7NKK - chains H and L of the 12 polymer chains in the assembly; structure by electron microscopy, 3.60 A resolution.

# Chain H
Protein: ATP synthase epsilon chain
Source organism: Mycobacterium smegmatis (strain ATCC 700084 / mc(2)155)
UniProt: A0R1Z9 (ATPE_MYCS2); residues 1-121 here = UniProt positions 1-121
Chain sequence (121 residues; numbered 1 to 121; the number before each row is that of its first residue):
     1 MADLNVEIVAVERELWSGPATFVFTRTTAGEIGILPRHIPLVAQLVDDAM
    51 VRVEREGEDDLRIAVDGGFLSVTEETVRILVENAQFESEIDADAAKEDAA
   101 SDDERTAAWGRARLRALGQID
Unresolved in the structure: 1-2, 121

# Chain L
Protein: ATP synthase subunit c
Source organism: Mycolicibacterium smegmatis (strain ATCC 700084 / mc(2)155)
UniProt: A0R205 (A0R205_MYCS2); residues 1-86 here = UniProt positions 1-86
Chain sequence (86 residues; each row starts with the number of its first residue):
     1 MDLDPNAIITAGALIGGGLIMGGGAIGAGIGDGIAGNALISGIARQPEAQ
    51 GRLFTPFFITVGLVEAAYFINLAFMALFVFATPGLQ
Unresolved in the structure: 1

# Chain H / chain L interface
Contacting residue pairs (10; chain H residue first):
  F22(H) - Q46(L)
  F22(H) - E48(L)
  F24(H) - Q46(L)
  A29(H) - R45(L)
  G30(H) - R45(L)  hydrogen bond (backbone-side chain)
  E31(H) - R45(L)  hydrogen bond (backbone-side chain)
  I32(H) - R45(L)
  I32(H) - Q46(L)
  G33(H) - R45(L)  hydrogen bond (backbone-backbone)
  G33(H) - Q46(L)  hydrogen bond (backbone-side chain)
Other interface residues (no listed pair), chain H (9 interface residues in all): T27, L35
Other interface residues (no listed pair), chain L (5 interface residues in all): P47, R52

# In short
Chain H and chain L form an interface of 9 and 5 residues respectively, with 4 hydrogen bonds. Polar contacts
include G30(H)-R45(L), E31(H)-R45(L) and G33(H)-Q46(L).
Chain H is ATP synthase epsilon chain (Mycobacterium smegmatis (strain ATCC 700084 / mc(2)155)) and chain L is
ATP synthase subunit c (Mycolicibacterium smegmatis (strain ATCC 700084 / mc(2)155)); the structure,
Mycobacterium smegmatis ATP synthase rotor state 2, was determined by electron microscopy, deposited together
with 7NJK, 7NJL, 7NJM, 7NJN, 7NJO, 7NJP and 20 further entries.
